PDB entry 9FKX | X-ray diffraction, 2.05 A resolution | chains A and B

# Chain A (and B)
Name: Interleukin-17A
Source organism: Homo sapiens
Notes: chain B of this document is another copy of the same molecule, construct and numbering; everything in this record applies to it too
UniProtKB: Q16552 (IL17_HUMAN); residue numbers follow UniProt; this construct covers 34-155
Chain sequence (123 residues; each row starts with the number of its first residue):
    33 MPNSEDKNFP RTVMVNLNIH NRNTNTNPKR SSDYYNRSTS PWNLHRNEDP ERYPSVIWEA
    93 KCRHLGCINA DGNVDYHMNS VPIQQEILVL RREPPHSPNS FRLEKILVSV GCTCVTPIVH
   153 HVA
Not modelled in the structure: 33-41, 54-64, 152-155 (chain B: 33-41, 53-62, 150-155)
Differences from the reference sequence: initiating methionine (33); engineered mutation Ser129 (Cys in Q16552)
Disulfides: Cys94-Cys144, Cys99-Cys146
Small-molecule neighbours: A1IDT ((4S)-1-[(R)-[2-[(S)-[4,4-bis(fluoranyl)cyclohexyl]-[[5-[1,1-bis(fluoranyl)ethyl]-1,3,4-oxadiazol-2-yl]amino]methyl]imidazo[1,2-b]pyridazin-7-yl]-cyclopropyl-methyl]-4-(trifluoromethyl)imidazolidin-2-one): Tyr85, Pro86, Val88, Ile89, Trp90, Glu118, Ile119, Leu120, Val121, Leu122, Leu135, Val140, Ser141, Val142

# Chain A / chain B interface
Pairs across the interface (99):
  Pro42(A) - Asn48(B)
  Pro42(A) - Asn50(B)
  Arg43(A) - Val47(B)
  Arg43(A) - Asn48(B)  hydrogen bond (backbone-side chain)
  Arg43(A) - Leu49(B)  hydrogen bond (backbone-backbone)
  Arg43(A) - Asn50(B)  hydrogen bond
  Thr44(A) - Met46(B)
  Thr44(A) - Val47(B)
  Val45(A) - Val45(B)
  Val45(A) - Met46(B)
  Val45(A) - Val47(B)  hydrogen bond (backbone-backbone)
  Val45(A) - Leu49(B)  hydrophobic
  Val45(A) - Asn131(B)
  Val45(A) - Phe133(B)  hydrophobic
  Met46(A) - Thr44(B)
  Met46(A) - Val45(B)
  Met46(A) - Asn131(B)  hydrogen bond (backbone-backbone)
  Met46(A) - Ser132(B)
  Met46(A) - Phe133(B)  hydrogen bond (backbone-backbone)
  Val47(A) - Arg43(B)
  Val47(A) - Thr44(B)
  Val47(A) - Val45(B)  hydrogen bond (backbone-backbone)
  Val47(A) - Val47(B)  hydrophobic
  Val47(A) - Leu122(B)  hydrophobic
  Val47(A) - Phe133(B)
  Asn48(A) - Pro42(B)
  Asn48(A) - Arg43(B)  hydrogen bond (side chain-backbone)
  Asn48(A) - Phe133(B)  hydrogen bond (backbone-backbone)
  Asn48(A) - Arg134(B)
  Asn48(A) - Leu135(B)  hydrogen bond (backbone-backbone)
  Leu49(A) - Arg43(B)  hydrogen bond (backbone-backbone)
  Leu49(A) - Val45(B)  hydrophobic
  Asn50(A) - Pro42(B)
  Asn50(A) - Arg43(B)  hydrogen bond
  Asn50(A) - Arg134(B)  hydrogen bond (backbone-side chain)
  Asn50(A) - Leu135(B)
  Ile51(A) - Leu120(B)  hydrophobic
  Ile51(A) - Leu135(B)
  Ile51(A) - Lys137(B)
  His52(A) - Arg134(B)  hydrogen bond
  His52(A) - Leu135(B)  hydrogen bond (backbone-backbone)
  Asn53(A) - Lys137(B)
  Tyr66(A) - Val113(B)
  Tyr67(A) - Pro114(B)  hydrogen bond (side chain-backbone)
  Tyr67(A) - Ile115(B)
  Tyr67(A) - Gln116(B)  hydrogen bond (side chain-backbone)
  Arg69(A) - Val147(B)
  Arg69(A) - Thr148(B)  hydrogen bond (side chain-backbone)
  Arg69(A) - Pro149(B)
  Ser70(A) - Thr145(B)  hydrogen bond
  Ser70(A) - Cys146(B)
  Ser70(A) - Val147(B)
  Thr71(A) - Met110(B)
  Thr71(A) - Cys146(B)  hydrogen bond (backbone-backbone)
  Ser72(A) - Thr145(B)  hydrogen bond
  Trp74(A) - Ile115(B)  hydrophobic
  Tyr85(A) - Leu135(B)
  Pro86(A) - Leu120(B)  hydrophobic
  Met110(A) - Thr71(B)
  Pro114(A) - Tyr67(B)  hydrogen bond (backbone-side chain)
  Ile115(A) - Tyr67(B)
  Ile115(A) - Trp74(B)  hydrophobic
  Ile115(A) - Ile115(B)  hydrophobic
  Ile115(A) - Val142(B)
  Gln116(A) - Tyr67(B)  hydrogen bond (backbone-side chain)
  Gln117(A) - Val142(B)
  Leu120(A) - Ile51(B)  hydrophobic
  Leu120(A) - Pro86(B)  hydrophobic
  Leu122(A) - Val47(B)  hydrophobic
  Asn131(A) - Val45(B)
  Asn131(A) - Met46(B)  hydrogen bond (backbone-backbone)
  Ser132(A) - Met46(B)
  Phe133(A) - Val45(B)  hydrophobic
  Phe133(A) - Met46(B)  hydrogen bond (backbone-backbone)
  Phe133(A) - Val47(B)
  Phe133(A) - Asn48(B)  hydrogen bond (backbone-backbone)
  Arg134(A) - Asn48(B)
  Arg134(A) - Asn50(B)  hydrogen bond (side chain-backbone)
  Arg134(A) - His52(B)  hydrogen bond
  Leu135(A) - Asn48(B)  hydrogen bond (backbone-backbone)
  Leu135(A) - Leu49(B)
  Leu135(A) - Ile51(B)
  Leu135(A) - Tyr85(B)
  Val142(A) - Ile115(B)
  Val142(A) - Gln117(B)  hydrogen bond (backbone-side chain)
  Val142(A) - Val142(B)  hydrophobic
  Cys144(A) - Ile115(B)
  Cys144(A) - Thr145(B)  hydrogen bond (backbone-side chain)
  Thr145(A) - Ser70(B)  hydrogen bond
  Thr145(A) - Ser72(B)  hydrogen bond
  Thr145(A) - Trp74(B)
  Thr145(A) - Cys144(B)  hydrogen bond (side chain-backbone)
  Cys146(A) - Ser70(B)
  Cys146(A) - Thr71(B)  hydrogen bond (backbone-backbone)
  Val147(A) - Arg69(B)
  Val147(A) - Ser70(B)
  Thr148(A) - Arg69(B)  hydrogen bond (backbone-side chain)
  Pro149(A) - Arg69(B)
  Ile150(A) - Arg69(B)
Other interface residues (no listed pair), chain A (47 interface residues in all): Val113, Glu125, Pro130, Glu136, Lys137, Gly143
Other interface residues (no listed pair), chain B (45 interface residues in all): Tyr66, Glu125, Pro130, Glu136, Gly143

# In short
47 residues of chain A and 45 residues of chain B are in contact, with 36 hydrogen bonds. Polar contacts
include Arg43(A)-Asn48(B), Arg43(A)-Asn50(B) and Asn50(A)-Arg134(B). Bound to chain A: compound A1IDT.
Both chains are Interleukin-17A (Homo sapiens). Entry 9FKX (Crystal structure of IL-17A in complex with
compound 18) was determined by X-ray diffraction (same publication as 9FL3).
